PDB entry 6GFF | X-ray diffraction, 3.10 A resolution | chains D and L of the 7 polymer chains in the assembly

Chain D:
Protein: Transforming growth factor beta-1
From: Homo sapiens
Notes: fragment: Mature
UniProt: P01137 (TGFB1_HUMAN); residues 279-390 here = UniProt positions 279-390
Sequence (112 residues; each row starts with the number of its first residue):
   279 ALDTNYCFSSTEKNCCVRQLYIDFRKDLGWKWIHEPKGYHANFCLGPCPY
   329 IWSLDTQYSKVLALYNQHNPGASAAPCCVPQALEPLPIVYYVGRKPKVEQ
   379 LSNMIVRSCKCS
Disordered / not traced: 279
Disulfides: Cys-285/Cys-294, Cys-293/Cys-356, Cys-322/Cys-387, Cys-326/Cys-389
Curated features (UniProtKB/Swiss-Prot):
  - natural variant: Cys-387 (C387R: In IBDIMDE)

Chain L:
Protein: MHG-8 Fab heavy chain
From: Mus musculus
Notes: antibody fragment or engineered binder
Sequence (221 residues; numbered 20 to 240; the number before each row is that of its first residue):
    20 QVQLKESGPGLVAPSQSLSITCTVSGFSLTGYGINWVRQPPGKGLEWLGM
    70 IWSDGSTDYNSVLTSRLRISKDNSNSQVFLKMNSLQVDDTARYYCARDRN
   120 YYDYDGAMDYWGQGTSVTVSSAKTTPPSVYPLAPGSAAQTNSMVTLGCLV
   170 KGYFPEPVTVTWNSGSLSSGVHTFPAVLQSDLYTLSSSVTVPSSTWPSQT
   220 VTCNVAHPASSTKVDKKIVPR
Disordered / not traced: 154-160
Disulfides: Cys-41/Cys-114, Cys-167/Cys-222

Chain D / chain L interface:
Pairs across the interface (14):
  Leu-280(D) / Ser-47(L)
  Leu-280(D) / Thr-49(L)
  Asp-281(D) / Asn-92(L)
  Asp-281(D) / Ser-93(L)
  Asp-281(D) / Asn-94(L)
  Asp-281(D) / Ser-95(L)  hydrogen bond
  Tyr-284(D) / Phe-46(L)
  Tyr-284(D) / Ser-47(L)
  Tyr-336(D) / Tyr-123(L)
  Lys-338(D) / Trp-71(L)
  Lys-338(D) / Asp-73(L)
  Lys-338(D) / Ser-75(L)  hydrogen bond
  Lys-338(D) / Tyr-123(L)
  Ala-341(D) / Asp-73(L)
Other interface residues (no listed pair), chain D (8 interface residues in all): Ser-337, Gln-345
Other interface residues (no listed pair), chain L (12 interface residues in all): Gly-45

Overview:
8 residues of chain D face 12 of chain L across their interface; the contacts include 2 hydrogen bonds. Polar
pairs include Asp-281(D)/Ser-95(L) and Lys-338(D)/Ser-75(L).
Here chain D is Transforming growth factor beta-1 (Homo sapiens) and chain L is MHG-8 Fab heavy chain (Mus
musculus). Entry 6GFF (Structure of GARP (LRRC32) in complex with latent TGF-beta1 and MHG-8 Fab) was
determined by X-ray diffraction.
